PDB entry 5E2B | X-ray diffraction, 1.95 A resolution | chains A and D

Chain A:
Protein: N-terminal Xaa-Pro-Lys N-methyltransferase 1
From: Homo sapiens
Notes: EC 2.1.1.244
UniProt: Q9BV86 (NTM1A_HUMAN); residue numbers follow UniProt; this construct covers 2-223
Sequence (241 residues; numbered -17 to 223; the number before each row is that of its first residue; numbers below 1 keep their minus sign (Met-17 is residue -17)):
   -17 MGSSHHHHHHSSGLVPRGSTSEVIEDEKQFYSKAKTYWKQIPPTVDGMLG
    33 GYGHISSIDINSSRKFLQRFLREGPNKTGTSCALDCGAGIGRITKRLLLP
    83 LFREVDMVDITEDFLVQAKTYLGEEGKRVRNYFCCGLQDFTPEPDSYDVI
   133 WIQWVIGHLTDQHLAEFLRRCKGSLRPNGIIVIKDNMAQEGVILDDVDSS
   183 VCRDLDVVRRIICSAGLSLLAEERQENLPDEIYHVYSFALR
Disordered / not traced: -17 to -4
Construct notes: initiating methionine (-17); expression tag (-16 to 1)
Small-molecule neighbours: S-adenosylhomocysteine (SAH): Tyr13, Trp20, Met30, Leu31, Cys68, Gly69, Ala70, Gly71, Arg74, Ile75, Asp91, Ile92, Thr93, Phe96, Cys117, Gly118, Leu119, Gln120, Gln135, Trp136, Val137, His140, Leu141
Swiss-Prot annotation at these positions:
  - binding site (S-adenosyl-L-methionine): Gly69, Arg74, Asp91 to Thr93, Leu119, Gln120, Gln135
  - modified residue: Thr2 (N-acetylthreonine)
  - mutagenesis: Tyr19 (Y19A/F: Decreased methyltransferase activity with CENPA; Y19A: Reduced methyltransferase activity with CENPA), Trp20 (W20A/M/Y: Nearly abolishes methyltransferase activity with CENPA), Trp136 (W136L: Strongly reduces methyltransferase activity with CENPA), Asp167 (D167A: Does not affect methyltransferase activity; D167N/Q: Abolishes methyltransferase activity with CENPA), Asn168 (N168A: Decreased methyltransferase activity; N168K: Loss of methyltransferase activity), Asp177 (D177A: Induces a slight decrease in methyltransferase activity; D177K: Induces a strong decrease in methyltransferase activity; D177N: Strongly reduces methyltransferase activity with CENPA), Asp180 (D180A: Induces a decrease in methyltransferase activity; D180K: Induces a strong decrease in methyltransferase activity; D180N: Reduced methyltransferase activity with CENPA), Ser182 (S182A: Induces a slight decrease in methyltransferase activity; S182K: Induces a strong decrease in methyltransferase activity)
What the authors report for this chain:
  - mutagenesis - W136F, W136I, N168K: decreased catalytic activity
  - catalytic residues: His140, Asp180 (proposed by the authors, not directly observed)
  - mutagenesis - H140K, D180K: abolished catalytic activity

Chain D:
Protein: RCC1
Sequence (6 residues; each row starts with the number of its first residue):
     1 XPKRIA
Modified / non-standard residues: 3BY (1-methyl-L-proline) at position 1

Interface between chain A and chain D:
Contacting residue pairs - 26 pairs, chain A then chain D:
  Trp20(A) with 3BY_1(D)
  Met30(A) with 3BY_1(D)
  Leu31(A) with 3BY_1(D); Pro2(D)
  Gly32(A) with 3BY_1(D)
  Tyr34(A) with Pro2(D); Arg4(D)
  Ile37(A) with Pro2(D), hydrophobic
  Trp136(A) with 3BY_1(D); Pro2(D)
  Asn168(A) with 3BY_1(D), hydrogen bond (side chain-backbone); Pro2(D)
  Asp177(A) with Lys3(D), salt bridge
  Asp180(A) with 3BY_1(D); Lys3(D), salt bridge
  Ser182(A) with Lys3(D), hydrogen bond
  Glu213(A) with Arg4(D); Ile5(D), hydrogen bond (backbone-backbone)
  Ile214(A) with Pro2(D), hydrophobic; Lys3(D); Arg4(D); Ile5(D)
  Tyr215(A) with Lys3(D), hydrogen bond (backbone-backbone); Arg4(D); Ile5(D); Ala6(D), hydrogen bond (side chain-backbone)

Overview:
14 residues of chain A face 6 of chain D across their interface; the contacts include 5 hydrogen bonds and 2
salt bridges. Among the polar pairs are Asp177(A)-Lys3(D), Asp180(A)-Lys3(D) and Asn168(A)-3BY_1(D). From the
paper: catalytic residues His140(A) and Asp180(A); W136F, W136I and N168K of chain A reduce catalytic
activity; 5 substitutions were tested in all.
Chain A is N-terminal Xaa-Pro-Lys N-methyltransferase 1 (Homo sapiens) and chain D is RCC1; the structure,
Crystal structure of NTMT1 in complex with N-terminally methylated PPKRIA peptide, was determined by X-ray
diffraction together with 5E1B, 5E1D, 5E1M, 5E1O and 5E2A from the same study.
